Entry 8GHO (X-ray diffraction, 1.60 A resolution); this record covers chains A and B of the 3 polymer chains in the assembly.

Chain A:
Molecule: anti-GUCY2C-scFv antibody heavy chain
Organism: Homo sapiens
Notes: fragment: VH domain; antibody fragment or engineered binder
Amino-acid sequence (122 residues; each row starts with the number of its first residue):
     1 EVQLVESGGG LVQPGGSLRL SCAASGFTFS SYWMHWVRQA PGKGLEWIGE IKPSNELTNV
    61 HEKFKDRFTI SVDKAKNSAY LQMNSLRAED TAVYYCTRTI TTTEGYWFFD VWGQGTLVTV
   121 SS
Disulfides: Cys22-Cys96

Chain B:
Molecule: anti-GUCY2C-scFv antibody light chain
Organism: Homo sapiens
Notes: fragment: VL domain; antibody fragment or engineered binder
Amino-acid sequence (121 residues; numbered -1 to 119; the number before each row is that of its first residue; numbers below 1 keep their minus sign (Ser-1 is residue -1)):
    -1 SGDIQLTQSP SSLSASVGDR VTITCRASES VDYYGSSLLQ WYQQKPGKAP KLLIYAASKL
    59 ASGVPSRFSG SGSGTDFTLT ISSLQPEDFA TYYCQQTRKA YTFGQGTKLE IKTGSENLYF
   119 Q
Disulfides: Cys23-Cys92

How chain A and chain B interact:
Contacting residue pairs (35):
  His35(A) - Tyr99(B)
  Gln39(A) - Gln42(B)  hydrogen bond
  Gln39(A) - Tyr91(B)  hydrogen bond
  Lys43(A) - Tyr91(B)  hydrogen bond (backbone-side chain)
  Gly44(A) - Tyr91(B)
  Gly44(A) - Gln103(B)
  Leu45(A) - Pro48(B)  hydrophobic
  Leu45(A) - Tyr91(B)  hydrophobic
  Leu45(A) - Phe101(B)
  Trp47(A) - Tyr99(B)
  Glu50(A) - Tyr99(B)
  His61(A) - Asp1(B)  salt bridge
  Tyr95(A) - Gln42(B)  hydrogen bond
  Tyr95(A) - Lys46(B)  hydrogen bond (side chain-backbone)
  Tyr95(A) - Ala47(B)  hydrophobic
  Thr99(A) - Tyr99(B)
  Glu104(A) - Lys57(B)  salt bridge
  Tyr106(A) - Ser34(B)  hydrogen bond
  Tyr106(A) - Leu36(B)  hydrophobic
  Tyr106(A) - Tyr53(B)  hydrophobic
  Tyr106(A) - Ala54(B)  hydrophobic
  Trp107(A) - Leu36(B)  hydrophobic
  Trp107(A) - Thr95(B)
  Trp107(A) - Tyr99(B)  hydrogen bond
  Phe108(A) - Gln38(B)
  Phe108(A) - Tyr40(B)
  Phe108(A) - Leu50(B)  hydrophobic
  Phe108(A) - Tyr53(B)  hydrophobic
  Phe109(A) - Tyr40(B)  hydrogen bond (backbone-side chain)
  Phe109(A) - Tyr99(B)  hydrophobic
  Phe109(A) - Phe101(B)  hydrophobic
  Trp112(A) - Ala47(B)  hydrophobic
  Trp112(A) - Pro48(B)  hydrogen bond (side chain-backbone)
  Trp112(A) - Phe101(B)  hydrophobic
  Gly113(A) - Ala47(B)
Interface residues without a listed pair, chain A (19 interface residues in all): Val37, Thr102
Interface residues without a listed pair, chain B (21 interface residues in all): Gln93, Ala98, Gly102

In short:
Chain A and chain B form an interface of 19 and 21 residues respectively; the contacts include 9 hydrogen
bonds and 2 salt bridges. Among the polar pairs are His61(A)-Asp1(B), Glu104(A)-Lys57(B) and
Gln39(A)-Gln42(B).
Here chain A is anti-GUCY2C-scFv antibody heavy chain and chain B is anti-GUCY2C-scFv antibody light chain,
both from Homo sapiens. Entry 8GHO (GUCY2C-peptide bound to anti-GUCY2C-scFv antibody) was determined by X-ray
diffraction (same publication as 8GHP).
